Entry 2VYT (X-ray diffraction, 1.90 A resolution); this record covers chain A.

# Chain A
Molecule: Sex comb on midleg-like protein 2
Source organism: Homo sapiens
Notes: fragment: mbt repeats, residues 24-243
UniProtKB: Q9UQR0 (SCML2_HUMAN); residues 24-243 here = UniProt positions 24-243
Chain sequence (221 residues; each row starts with the number of its first residue):
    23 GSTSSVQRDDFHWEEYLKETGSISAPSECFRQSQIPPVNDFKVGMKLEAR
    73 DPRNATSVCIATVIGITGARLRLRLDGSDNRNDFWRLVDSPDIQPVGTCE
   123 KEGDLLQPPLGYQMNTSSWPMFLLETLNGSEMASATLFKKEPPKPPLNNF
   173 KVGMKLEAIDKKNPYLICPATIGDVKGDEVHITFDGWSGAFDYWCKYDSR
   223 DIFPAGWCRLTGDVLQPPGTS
Disordered / not traced: 23-29
Differences from the reference sequence: engineered mutation E147 (Lys in Q9UQR0)
Small-molecule neighbours: N-methyl-lysine (MLZ): D182, N185, L188, C190, F206, W209, F213

# Summary
Bound to chain A: N-methyl-lysine.
Chain A is Sex comb on midleg-like protein 2 (Homo sapiens); the structure, The MBT repeats of human SCML2
bind to peptides containing mono methylated lysine, was determined by X-ray diffraction (same publication as
2BIV).
